6N5W - chains B and C of the 3 polymer chains in the assembly; structure by X-ray diffraction, 2.15 A resolution.

[Chain B]
Protein: Potassium voltage-gated channel subfamily KQT member 4
UniProtKB: P56696 (KCNQ4_HUMAN), isoform P56696-2; residues 524-549 here correspond to UniProt positions 470-495 (UniProt number = residue number - 54)
Chain sequence (26 residues; row label = number of the first residue in the row):
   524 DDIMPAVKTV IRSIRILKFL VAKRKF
Disordered / not traced: 524

[Chain C]
Protein: Calmodulin-1
From: Homo sapiens
UniProtKB: P0DP23 (CALM1_HUMAN); residues 0-148 here correspond to UniProt positions 1-149 (UniProt number = residue number + 1)
Chain sequence (149 residues; numbered 0 to 148; the number before each row is that of its first residue; numbering starts at 0):
     0 MADQLTEEQI AEFKEAFSLF DKDGDGTITT KELGTVMRSL GQNPTEAELQ DMINEVDADG
    60 NGTIDFPEFL TMMARKMKDT DSEEEIREAF RVFDKDGNGY ISAAELRHVM TNLGEKLTDE
   120 EVDEMIREAD IDGDGQVNYE EFVQMMTAK
Disordered / not traced: 0-3, 148
Metal / ion sites: Ca2+ site 1: Asp20, Asp22, Asp24, Thr26, Glu31; Ca2+ site 2: Asp56, Asp58, Asn60, Thr62, Glu67
Swiss-Prot annotation at these positions:
  - binding site (Ca(2+)): Asp20, Asp22, Asp24, Thr26, Glu31, Asp56, Asp58, Asn60, Thr62, Glu67, Asp93, Asp95, Asn97, Tyr99, Glu104, Asp129, Asp131, Asp133, Gln135, Glu140
  - modified residue: Ala1 (N-acetylalanine), Lys21 (N6-acetyllysine), Thr44 (Phosphothreonine), Ser81 (Phosphoserine), Lys94 (N6-acetyllysine), Tyr99 (Phosphotyrosine), Ser101 (Phosphoserine), Thr110 (Phosphothreonine), Lys115 (N6,N6,N6-trimethyllysine), Tyr138 (Phosphotyrosine)
  - cross-link: Lys21 (Glycyl lysine isopeptide (Lys-Gly) (interchain with G-Cter in SUMO2))

[Interface between chain B and chain C]
Pairs across the interface (45):
  Asp525(B) with Glu14(C)
  Ile526(B) with Glu14(C)
  Ala529(B) with Glu14(C); Ala15(C)
  Thr532(B) with Ala15(C)
  Val533(B) with Ala15(C); Leu18(C), hydrophobic; Phe19(C), hydrophobic; Val35(C), hydrophobic
  Arg535(B) with Met72(C)
  Ser536(B) with Phe19(C); Phe68(C); Met71(C); Met72(C)
  Ile537(B) with Val35(C), hydrophobic; Met36(C), hydrophobic; Leu39(C), hydrophobic; Met51(C)
  Ile539(B) with Met71(C), hydrophobic; Met72(C), hydrophobic; Lys75(C)
  Leu540(B) with Met51(C), hydrophobic; Val55(C), hydrophobic; Met71(C), hydrophobic
  Lys541(B) with Met36(C); Gln41(C), hydrogen bond; Met51(C)
  Phe542(B) with Met76(C), hydrophobic; Ser81(C); Ile85(C), hydrophobic
  Leu543(B) with Glu54(C); Val55(C), hydrophobic; Arg74(C); Asp78(C)
  Val544(B) with Asp50(C); Met51(C), hydrophobic
  Lys546(B) with Asp78(C), salt bridge; Asp80(C), salt bridge; Ser81(C); Glu84(C)
  Arg547(B) with Glu54(C), salt bridge
  Lys548(B) with Asp50(C), salt bridge
  Phe549(B) with Glu84(C); Glu87(C); Ala88(C), hydrophobic
Also at the interface, not in a pair above, chain B (21 interface residues in all): Pro528, Val530, Ile534
Also at the interface, not in a pair above, chain C (30 interface residues in all): Glu11, Phe12, Leu32, Ile63, Val91
From the paper, about this interface:
  - interface residues, chain B: Ile539(B)

[Summary]
The interface between chain B and chain C involves 21 residues on one side and 30 on the other, with 1
hydrogen bond and 4 salt bridges. Among the polar pairs are Lys546(B)-Asp78(C), Lys546(B)-Asp80(C) and
Arg547(B)-Glu54(C). Curated annotation (UniProt) lists 20 Ca2+-binding residues on chain C. From the paper:
the interface residue Ile539(B).
Chain B is Potassium voltage-gated channel subfamily KQT member 4 and chain C is Calmodulin-1 (Homo sapiens);
the structure, Crystal structure of the Ca2+/CaM complex with independent peptides of Kv7.4 (KCNQ4) A & B
domains, was determined by X-ray diffraction.
